1V0M - chain A; structure by X-ray diffraction, 1.07 A resolution.

[Chain A]
Name: Endo-1,4-beta-xylanase A
Organism: Streptomyces lividans
Notes: EC 3.2.1.8; fragment: catalytic module, residues 42-354
UniProtKB: P26514 (XYNA_STRLI); residues 1-313 here correspond to UniProt positions 42-354 (UniProt number = residue number + 41)
Chain sequence (313 residues; each row starts with the number of its first residue):
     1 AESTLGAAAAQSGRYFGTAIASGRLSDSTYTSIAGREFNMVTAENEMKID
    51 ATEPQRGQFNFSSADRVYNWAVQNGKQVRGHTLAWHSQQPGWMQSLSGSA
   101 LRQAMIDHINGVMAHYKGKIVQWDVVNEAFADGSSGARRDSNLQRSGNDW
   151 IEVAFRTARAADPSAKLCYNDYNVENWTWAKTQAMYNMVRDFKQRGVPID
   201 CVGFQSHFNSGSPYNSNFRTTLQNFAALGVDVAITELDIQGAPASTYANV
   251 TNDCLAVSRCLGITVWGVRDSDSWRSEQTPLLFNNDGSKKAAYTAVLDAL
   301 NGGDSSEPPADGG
Disordered / not traced: 304-313
Cystine bridges: C168-C201, C254-C260
Ligand contacts: piperidine-3,4,5-triol / beta-D-xylopyranose: E44, N45, K48, H81, W85, Q88, N127, E128, N170, Q205, H207, E236, W266, W274
Curated features (UniProtKB/Swiss-Prot):
  - active site: E128 (Proton donor), E236 (Nucleophile)

[Summary]
Bound to chain A: piperidine-3,4,5-triol / beta-D-xylopyranose. From UniProt: active-site residues E128 and
E236.
Chain A is Endo-1,4-beta-xylanase A (Streptomyces lividans); the structure, Xylanase Xyn10a from Streptomyces
lividans in complex with xylobio-deoxynojirimycin at pH 7.5, was determined by X-ray diffraction, deposited
together with 1V0K, 1V0L and 1V0N.
